Entry 9C7D (X-ray diffraction, 1.99 A resolution); this record covers chains H and L of the 3 polymer chains in the assembly.

Chain H:
Molecule: Monoclonal antibody MAD22-38 Fab Heavy Chain
From: Homo sapiens
Notes: antibody fragment or engineered binder
Chain sequence (227 residues; each row starts with the number of its first residue; a row labelled like 35A-35B holds insertion residues (35A, then the next letters in order)):
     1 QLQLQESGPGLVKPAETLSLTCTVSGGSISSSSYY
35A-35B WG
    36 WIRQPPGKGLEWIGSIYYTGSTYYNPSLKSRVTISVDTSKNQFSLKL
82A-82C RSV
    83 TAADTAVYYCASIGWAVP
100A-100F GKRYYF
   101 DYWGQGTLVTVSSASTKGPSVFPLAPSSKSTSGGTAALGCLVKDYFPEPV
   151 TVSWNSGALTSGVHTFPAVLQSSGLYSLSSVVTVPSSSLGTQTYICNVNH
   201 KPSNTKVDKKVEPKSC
Not modelled in the structure: 215-216
Cystine bridges: Cys22-Cys92, Cys140-Cys196

Chain L:
Molecule: Monoclonal antibody MAD22-38 Fab Light Chain
From: Homo sapiens
Notes: antibody fragment or engineered binder
Chain sequence (213 residues; each row starts with the number of its first residue):
     1 DIQMTQSPSSLSASVGDRVTITCRANHSISSYLNWYQQKPGKAPKLLIYA
    51 ASSLQSGVPSFRFSGSGSGTDFTLTISSLQPEDFATYYCQQSYYTPWTFG
   101 PGTKVDIKRTVAAPSVFIFPPSDEQLKSGTASVVCLLNNFYPREAKVQWK
   151 VDNALQSGNSQESVTEQDSKDSTYSLSSTLTLSKADYEKHKVYACEVTQG
   201 TTSVTKSFNRGEC
Not modelled in the structure: 213
Cystine bridges: Cys23-Cys89, Cys135-Cys195
Covalent attachments: glycan linked to Asn26

Chain H / chain L interface:
Residue-residue contacts (70; chain H residue first):
  Gln39(H) with Gln38(L), hydrogen bond; Tyr88(L), hydrogen bond
  Lys43(H) with Tyr88(L)
  Leu45(H) with Pro44(L), hydrophobic; Tyr88(L), hydrophobic; Phe99(L)
  Trp47(H) with Thr95(L); Pro96(L), hydrophobic; Trp97(L)
  Asn60(H) with Pro96(L)
  Tyr91(H) with Gln38(L), hydrogen bond; Lys42(L); Ala43(L), hydrophobic
  Ala98(H) with Tyr49(L), hydrophobic
  Gly100A(H) with Tyr32(L)
  Lys100B(H) with Tyr32(L)
  Arg100C(H) with Ser31(L), hydrogen bond; Tyr32(L); Ala50(L)
  Tyr100D(H) with Asn34(L), hydrogen bond (backbone-side chain); Ser92(L), hydrogen bond (backbone-side chain); Trp97(L), hydrophobic
  Tyr100E(H) with Asn34(L); Tyr36(L); Leu46(L), hydrophobic; Tyr49(L), hydrophobic
  Phe100F(H) with Tyr36(L), hydrogen bond (backbone-side chain); Leu46(L); Gln90(L); Phe99(L), hydrophobic
  Trp103(H) with Ala43(L), hydrophobic; Pro44(L)
  Gly104(H) with Ala43(L)
  Val121(H) with Glu124(L)
  Phe122(H) with Ser122(L); Glu124(L); Gln125(L)
  Pro123(H) with Ser122(L); Glu124(L)
  Leu124(H) with Phe119(L), hydrophobic; Val134(L), hydrophobic
  Ala125(H) with Phe119(L)
  Ser130(H) with Phe117(L)
  Ser132(H) with Phe117(L)
  Ala137(H) with Phe117(L), hydrophobic; Phe119(L); Leu136(L), hydrophobic
  Leu141(H) with Ser132(L)
  Lys143(H) with Gln125(L); Ser132(L)
  His164(H) with Asn138(L), hydrogen bond; Asn139(L); Asp168(L), salt bridge; Ser175(L)
  Phe166(H) with Leu136(L), hydrophobic; Ser163(L); Thr165(L); Ser175(L); Leu176(L); Ser177(L)
  Pro167(H) with Ser163(L), hydrogen bond (backbone-side chain); Val164(L)
  Val169(H) with Gln161(L); Glu162(L)
  Leu170(H) with Gln161(L), hydrogen bond (backbone-side chain)
  Gln171(H) with Gln161(L)
  Ser179(H) with Ser177(L)
  Val181(H) with Leu136(L), hydrophobic
  Thr183(H) with Asn138(L)
  Lys209(H) with Glu124(L), salt bridge
Also at the interface, not in a pair above, chain H (45 interface residues in all): Ile37, Gly44, Glu46, Pro61, Asp101, Thr131, Thr135, Leu138, Thr165, Lys214
Also at the interface, not in a pair above, chain L (38 interface residues in all): Pro120

In short:
45 residues of chain H face 38 of chain L across their interface, with 10 hydrogen bonds and 2 salt bridges.
Among the polar pairs are His164(H)-Asp168(L), Lys209(H)-Glu124(L) and Gln39(H)-Gln38(L).
Here chain H is Monoclonal antibody MAD22-38 Fab Heavy Chain and chain L is Monoclonal antibody MAD22-38 Fab
Light Chain, both from Homo sapiens. Entry 9C7D (Human monoclonal antibody MAD22-38 bound to the N-terminus of
cleaved circumsporozoite protein) was determined by X-ray diffraction (same publication as 9C79).
